4ZTJ - chains A and B of the 4 polymer chains in the assembly; structure by X-ray diffraction, 2.67 A resolution.

Chain A (and B):
Name: Pfv integrase
Organism: Human spumaretrovirus
Notes: chain B of this document is another copy of the same molecule, construct and numbering; everything in this record applies to it too
UniProt: P14350 (POL_FOAMV); residues 1-392 here correspond to UniProt positions 752-1143 (UniProt number = residue number + 751)
Chain sequence (395 residues; numbered -2 to 392; the number before each row is that of its first residue; numbers below 1 keep their minus sign (Gly-2 is residue -2)):
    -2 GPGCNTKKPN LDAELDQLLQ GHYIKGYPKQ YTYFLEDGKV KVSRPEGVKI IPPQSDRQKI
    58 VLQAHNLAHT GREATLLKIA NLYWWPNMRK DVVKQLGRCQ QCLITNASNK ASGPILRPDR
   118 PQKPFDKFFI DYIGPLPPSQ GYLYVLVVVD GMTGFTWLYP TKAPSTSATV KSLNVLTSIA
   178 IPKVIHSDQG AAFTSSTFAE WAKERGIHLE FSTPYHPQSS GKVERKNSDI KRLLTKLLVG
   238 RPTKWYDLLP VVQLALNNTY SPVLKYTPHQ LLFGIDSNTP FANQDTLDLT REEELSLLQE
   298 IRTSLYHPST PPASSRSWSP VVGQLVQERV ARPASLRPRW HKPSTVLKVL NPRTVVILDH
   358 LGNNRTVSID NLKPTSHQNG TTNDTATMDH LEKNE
Disordered / not traced: -2 to 7, 376-392 (chain B: -2 to 115, 300-392)
Differences from the reference sequence: expression tag (-2 to 0); conflict Ser217 (Gly968 in P14350), Gly218 (Ser969 in P14350)
Metal / ion sites: Zn2+: His62, His66, Cys96, Cys99; Mg2+ site 1: Asp128, Asp185 (together with 4RT); Mg2+ site 2: Asp128, Glu221 (together with 4RT)
Small-molecule neighbours: 4RT ((1R,2S,5R)-8'-(3-chloro-4-fluorobenzyl)-6'-hydroxy-1-(hydroxymethyl)-2'-methyl-9',10'-dihydro-2'H-spiro[bicyclo[3.1.0]hexane-2,3'-imidazo[5,1-a][2,6]naphthyridine]-1',5',7'(8'H)-trione): Asp128, Asp185, Gln186, Gly187, Tyr212, Pro214, Gln215, Glu221
Curated features (UniProtKB/Swiss-Prot):
  - binding site (Mg(2+)): Asp123, Asp185

Chain A / chain B interface:
Residue-residue contacts (65):
  Lys120(A) with Ile272(B)
  Pro121(A) with Ile272(B)
  Phe122(A) with Phe270(B), hydrophobic; Asn275(B)
  Phe152(A) with Ile176(B), hydrophobic
  Trp154(A) with Ile176(B)
  Asn171(A) with Pro247(B)
  Thr174(A) with Leu251(B)
  Ser175(A) with Pro247(B); Gln250(B)
  Ile176(A) with Phe152(B); Trp154(B); Gln250(B); Phe270(B), hydrophobic
  Ala177(A) with Leu251(B), hydrophobic; His266(B)
  Ile178(A) with Leu251(B), hydrophobic; Asn275(B), hydrogen bond (backbone-side chain); Thr276(B)
  Lys180(A) with Asn275(B), hydrogen bond
  Pro247(A) with Ser175(B)
  Gln250(A) with Ser175(B), hydrogen bond (side chain-backbone); Ile176(B)
  Leu251(A) with Thr174(B); Ser175(B)
  His266(A) with Phe122(B); Ile176(B)
  Leu269(A) with Phe270(B)
  Phe270(A) with Phe122(B), hydrophobic; Leu269(B), hydrophobic; Phe270(B), hydrophobic
  Ile272(A) with Lys120(B); Phe122(B)
  Ser274(A) with Phe122(B); Ala177(B); Ile178(B), hydrogen bond (side chain-backbone)
  Asn275(A) with Ile178(B), hydrogen bond (backbone-backbone); Pro179(B), hydrogen bond (side chain-backbone); Lys180(B); Arg202(B); Gly203(B), hydrogen bond (side chain-backbone)
  Thr283(A) with Lys120(B), hydrogen bond (backbone-side chain)
  Leu284(A) with Arg117(B); Pro118(B); Lys120(B)
  Asp285(A) with Pro118(B)
  Leu286(A) with Pro118(B); Lys120(B), hydrogen bond (backbone-side chain)
  Thr287(A) with Pro118(B); Lys120(B)
  Arg288(A) with Lys120(B); Pro121(B); Met149(B); Leu268(B), hydrogen bond (side chain-backbone); Leu269(B), hydrogen bond (side chain-backbone)
  Glu289(A) with Tyr263(B)
  Glu291(A) with Lys120(B), salt bridge
  Leu292(A) with Gln267(B); Leu268(B); Gly271(B)
  Leu295(A) with Phe270(B)
  Gln296(A) with Gly271(B)
  Arg299(A) with Phe270(B), hydrogen bond (side chain-backbone); Gly271(B); Ile272(B)
Also at the interface, not in a pair above, chain A (36 interface residues in all): Pro179, Asp273, Thr276
Also at the interface, not in a pair above, chain B (32 interface residues in all): Gln119, Ile204

Summary:
36 residues of chain A and 32 residues of chain B are in contact; the contacts include 12 hydrogen bonds and 1
salt bridge. Polar pairs include Glu291(A)-Lys120(B), Ile178(A)-Asn275(B) and Lys180(A)-Asn275(B). Bound to
chain A: compound 4RT.
Chain A and chain B are both Pfv integrase (Human spumaretrovirus); the structure, Crystal Structure of the
Prototype Foamy Virus Intasome with a 2-Pyridinone Aminal Inhibitor, was determined by X-ray diffraction,
deposited together with 4ZTF.
